PDB entry 8VAQ | electron microscopy, 3.80 A resolution | chains E and I of the 9 polymer chains in the assembly

[Chain E]
Name: DNA polymerase III subunit delta'
Source organism: Escherichia coli
UniProt: P28631 (HOLB_ECOLI); residues 1-334 here = UniProt positions 1-334
Chain sequence (337 residues; each row starts with the number of its first residue; numbers below 1 keep their minus sign (Gly-2 is residue -2)):
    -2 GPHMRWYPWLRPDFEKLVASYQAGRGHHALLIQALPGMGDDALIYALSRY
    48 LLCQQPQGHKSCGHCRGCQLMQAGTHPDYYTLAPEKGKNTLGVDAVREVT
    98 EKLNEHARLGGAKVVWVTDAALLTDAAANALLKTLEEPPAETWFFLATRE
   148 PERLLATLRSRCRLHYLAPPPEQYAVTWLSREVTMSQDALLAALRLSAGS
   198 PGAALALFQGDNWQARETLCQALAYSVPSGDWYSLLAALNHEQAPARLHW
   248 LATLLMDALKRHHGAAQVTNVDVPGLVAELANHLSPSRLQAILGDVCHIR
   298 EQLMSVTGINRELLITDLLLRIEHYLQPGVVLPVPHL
Construct notes: expression tag (-2 to 0)
Metal / ion sites: Zn2+: Cys50, Cys59, Cys62
What the authors report for this chain:
  - mutagenesis - K130A: decreased catalytic activity

[Chain I]
Molecule: 30-nt DNA strand
Sequence (30 nucleotides; each row starts with the number of its first residue):
     1 TTTTTTTTTTTATGTACTCGTAGTGTCTGC
Unresolved in the structure: 1-3

[Chain E / chain I interface]
Contacting residue pairs (12):
  Lys85(E) - DA12(I)  phosphate contact
  Lys85(E) - DT13(I)  salt bridge to the phosphate
  Asn86(E) - DA12(I)  phosphate contact
  Thr87(E) - DA12(I)  phosphate contact
  Leu88(E) - DT13(I)  phosphate contact
  Gly89(E) - DT13(I)  phosphate contact
  Val90(E) - DT13(I)  hydrogen bond to the phosphate
  Val90(E) - DG14(I)  phosphate contact
  Asp91(E) - DG14(I)  phosphate contact
  Arg94(E) - DG14(I)  salt bridge to the phosphate
  Thr121(E) - DT13(I)  hydrogen bond to the phosphate
  Gly305(E) - DT10(I)  phosphate contact
Other interface residues (no listed pair), chain E (12 interface residues in all): Ala123, Ala124
Other interface residues (no listed pair), chain I (5 interface residues in all): DT11

[Overview]
12 residues of chain E face 5 of chain I across their interface, with 2 hydrogen bonds and 2 salt bridges.
Among the polar pairs are Val90(E)-DT13(I), Thr121(E)-DT13(I) and Lys85(E)-DT13(I). Cys50(E), Cys59(E) and
Cys62(E) coordinate Zn2+. The paper reports that K130A of chain E reduces catalytic activity.
Here chain E is DNA polymerase III subunit delta' (Escherichia coli) and chain I is a 30-nt DNA strand. Entry
8VAQ (Structure of the E. coli clamp loader bound to the beta clamp in a Closed-DNA1 conformation) was
determined by electron microscopy together with 8VAL, 8VAM, 8VAN, 8VAP, 8VAR, 8VAS and 8VAT from the same
study.
